Entry 1FMA (X-ray diffraction, 1.58 A resolution); this record covers chains D and E.

Chain D:
Molecule: Molybdopterin converting factor, subunit 1
Source organism: Escherichia coli
UniProtKB: P30748 (MOAD_ECOLI); residue numbers follow UniProt; this construct covers 1-81
Sequence (81 residues; row label = number of the first residue in the row):
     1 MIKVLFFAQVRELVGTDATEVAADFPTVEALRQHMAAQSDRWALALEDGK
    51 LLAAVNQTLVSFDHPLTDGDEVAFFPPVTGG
Swiss-Prot annotation at these positions:
  - modified residue: Gly81 (1-thioglycine)
  - cross-link: Gly81 (Glycyl lysine isopeptide (Gly-Lys) (interchain with K-119 in MoaE))

Chain E:
Molecule: Molybdopterin converting factor, subunit 2
Source organism: Escherichia coli
UniProtKB: P30749 (MOAE_ECOLI); numbering as in UniProt (aligned over 1-150)
Sequence (150 residues; numbered 1 to 150; the number before each row is that of its first residue):
     1 MAETKIVVGPQPFSVGEEYPWLAERDEDGAVVTFTGKVRNHNLGDSVNAL
    51 TLEHYPGMTEKALAEIVDEARNRWPLGRVTVIHRIGELWPGDEIVFVGVT
   101 SAHRSSAFEAGQFIMDYLKTRAPFWKREATPEGDRWVEARESDQQAAKRW
Unresolved in the structure: 1, 40-46
Swiss-Prot annotation at these positions:
  - binding site (substrate): Lys37 to Arg39, His103, Arg104, Lys119, Lys126 to Glu128
  - cross-link: Lys119 (Glycyl lysine isopeptide (Lys-Gly) (interchain with G-Cter in MoaD))
  - mutagenesis: Phe34 (F34A: 4-fold lower activity than wild-type), Arg39 (R39A: 24-fold lower activity than wild-type), Met115 (M115A: 4-fold lower activity than wild-type), Lys119 (K119A: No activity), Lys126 (K126A: 58-fold lower activity than wild-type. Accumulates large quantities of reaction intermediate), Glu128 (E128K: 17-fold lower activity than wild-type), Arg140 (R140A: 2-fold lower activity than wild-type)

How chain D and chain E interact:
Contacting residue pairs - 52 pairs, chain D then chain E:
  Leu5(D) with Tyr55(E), hydrophobic
  Phe7(D) with Glu53(E); His54(E); Tyr55(E), hydrophobic; Trp125(E), hydrophobic
  Ala8(D) with Glu53(E), hydrogen bond (backbone-side chain); Trp125(E), hydrophobic; Trp136(E), hydrophobic
  Gln9(D) with Trp136(E)
  Arg11(D) with Glu53(E), salt bridge
  Glu12(D) with Trp136(E), hydrogen bond
  Ala54(D) with Met58(E), hydrophobic
  Asn56(D) with Lys61(E), hydrogen bond (backbone-side chain)
  Gln57(D) with Tyr55(E); Gly57(E); Met58(E); Lys61(E)
  Thr58(D) with Met58(E); Lys61(E), hydrogen bond; Glu65(E), hydrogen bond
  Leu59(D) with Met58(E); Arg121(E)
  Glu71(D) with Tyr55(E), hydrogen bond
  Ala73(D) with Tyr55(E), hydrophobic
  Phe75(D) with Trp125(E), hydrophobic
  Pro76(D) with Trp125(E), hydrogen bond (backbone-side chain)
  Pro77(D) with Trp125(E), hydrogen bond (backbone-side chain); Ala139(E), hydrophobic
  Val78(D) with Lys119(E); Thr120(E); Arg121(E); Ala122(E); Pro123(E), hydrophobic; Phe124(E); Trp125(E); Ala139(E)
  Thr79(D) with Phe124(E), hydrogen bond (backbone-backbone); Trp125(E); Lys126(E), hydrogen bond (side chain-backbone); Val137(E); Ala139(E)
  Gly80(D) with His83(E); Lys119(E), hydrogen bond (backbone-side chain); Phe124(E); Lys126(E)
  Gly81(D) with His83(E), hydrogen bond (backbone-side chain); Ile94(E); Val95(E); Met115(E); Leu118(E); Lys119(E), hydrogen bond (backbone-side chain); Lys126(E)
Also at the interface, not in a pair above, chain D (21 interface residues in all): Leu52
Also at the interface, not in a pair above, chain E (25 interface residues in all): Leu52, Glu138

Summary:
Chain D and chain E form an interface of 21 and 25 residues respectively, with 13 hydrogen bonds and 1 salt
bridge. Polar contacts include Arg11(D)-Glu53(E), Ala8(D)-Glu53(E) and Glu12(D)-Trp136(E). From UniProt: 9
substrate-binding residues and 7 mutagenesis sites on chain E.
Chain D is Molybdopterin converting factor, subunit 1 and chain E is Molybdopterin converting factor, subunit
2, both from Escherichia coli; the structure, Molybdopterin synthase (moad/moae), was determined by X-ray
diffraction.
